PDB entry 2HVJ | X-ray diffraction, 2.75 A resolution | chains A and C of the 3 polymer chains in the assembly

[Chain A]
Molecule: antibody Fab heavy chain
Organism: Mus musculus
Notes: antibody fragment or engineered binder
Chain sequence (219 residues; each row starts with the number of its first residue):
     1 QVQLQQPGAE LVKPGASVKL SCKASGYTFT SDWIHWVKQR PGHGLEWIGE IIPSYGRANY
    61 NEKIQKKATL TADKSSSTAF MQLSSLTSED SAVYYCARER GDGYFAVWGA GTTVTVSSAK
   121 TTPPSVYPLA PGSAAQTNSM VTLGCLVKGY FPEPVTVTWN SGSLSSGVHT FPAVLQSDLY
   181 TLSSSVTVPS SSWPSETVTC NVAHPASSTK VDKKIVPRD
Not modelled in the structure: 1
Cystine bridges: Cys22-Cys96, Cys145-Cys200

[Chain C]
Molecule: Voltage-gated potassium channel
Organism: Streptomyces lividans
UniProtKB: P0A334 (KCSA_STRLI); residues 1-124 here = UniProt positions 1-124
Chain sequence (124 residues; each row starts with the number of its first residue):
     1 MAPMLSGLLA RLVKLLLGRH GSALHWRAAG AATVLLVIVL LAGSYLAVLA ERGAPGAQLI
    61 TYPRALWWSV ETATTVGYGD LYPVTLWGRC VAVVVMVAGI TSFGLVTAAL ATWFVGREQE
   121 RRGH
Not modelled in the structure: 1-21
Construct notes: engineered mutation Ala2 (Pro in P0A334), Cys90 (Leu in P0A334)
Ion coordination: K+ site 1 near Thr75 (its only coordinating residue here); K+ site 2 near Gly77 (its only coordinating residue here)
Residues lining bound ligands:
  - nonan-1-ol (F09): Leu46, Leu49, Ala50, Trp87, Val91
  - (2S)-3-hydroxy-2-(nonanoyloxy)propyl laurate (L2C): Leu41, Ser44, Tyr45, Tyr62, Pro63, Leu66, Trp67, Val70, Val84, Thr85, Leu86, Arg89, Val93
  - tetrabutylammonium ion (TBA): Ala73, Thr74, Thr75, Ile100, Phe103
Swiss-Prot annotation at these positions:
  - motif: Thr75 to Asp80 (Selectivity filter)
  - mutagenesis: Glu71 (E71A: Prevents channel inactivation)

[Interface between chain A and chain C]
Residue-residue contacts (20; chain A residue first):
  Thr30(A) with Tyr45(C)
  Ser31(A) with Tyr62(C)
  Trp33(A) with Arg52(C); Tyr62(C), hydrogen bond
  Glu50(A) with Arg52(C), salt bridge
  Ile52(A) with Leu49(C), hydrophobic
  Ser54(A) with Tyr45(C), hydrogen bond
  Tyr55(A) with Leu49(C)
  Arg57(A) with Leu49(C), hydrogen bond (side chain-backbone); Arg52(C)
  Asn59(A) with Arg52(C), hydrogen bond (side chain-backbone); Gly53(C)
  Glu62(A) with Pro55(C)
  Glu99(A) with Arg52(C), salt bridge
  Gly101(A) with Arg52(C); Thr61(C); Tyr62(C), hydrogen bond (backbone-backbone); Pro63(C)
  Asp102(A) with Thr61(C)
  Gly103(A) with Thr61(C)
Interface residues without a listed pair, chain A (16 interface residues in all): His35, Arg100
Interface residues without a listed pair, chain C (9 interface residues in all): Val48

[In short]
The interface between chain A and chain C involves 16 residues on one side and 9 on the other, with 5 hydrogen
bonds and 2 salt bridges. Among the polar pairs are Glu50(A)-Arg52(C), Glu99(A)-Arg52(C) and
Trp33(A)-Tyr62(C). Nonan-1-ol is bound between chain A and chain C.
Chain A is antibody Fab heavy chain (Mus musculus) and chain C is Voltage-gated potassium channel
(Streptomyces lividans); the structure, Crystal structure of KcsA-Fab-TBA complex in low K+, was determined by
X-ray diffraction together with 2DWD, 2DWE and 2HVK from the same study.
